5EOR - chains H and L of the 3 polymer chains in the assembly; structure by X-ray diffraction, 2.27 A resolution.

[Chain H]
Name: anti vaccinia virus A27 antibody 8E3 heavy chain
Source organism: Mus musculus
Notes: antibody fragment or engineered binder
Amino-acid sequence (215 residues; each row starts with the number of its first residue):
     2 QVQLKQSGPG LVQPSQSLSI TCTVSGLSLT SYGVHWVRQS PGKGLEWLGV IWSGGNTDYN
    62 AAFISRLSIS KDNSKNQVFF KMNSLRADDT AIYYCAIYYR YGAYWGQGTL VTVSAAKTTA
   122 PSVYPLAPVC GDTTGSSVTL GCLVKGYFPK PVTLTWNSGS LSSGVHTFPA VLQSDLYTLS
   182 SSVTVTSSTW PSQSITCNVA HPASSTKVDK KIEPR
Unresolved in the structure: 134
Disulfides: Cys-23/Cys-96, Cys-143/Cys-198
Ion coordination: Na+: Tyr-33, Ile-52

[Chain L]
Name: anti vaccinia virus A27 antibody 8E3 light chain
Source organism: Mus musculus
Notes: antibody fragment or engineered binder
Amino-acid sequence (217 residues; row label = number of the first residue in the row):
     2 QLVLTQSSSA SFSLGASAKL TCTLSSQHST YTIDWYQQQP LKPPKYVMEL RRDGSHNTGD
    62 GIPDRFSGSS SGADRYLSIS NIQPEDEAIY ICGVGDTIKE QFVYVFGGGT KVTVLGQPKS
   122 TPTLTVFPPS SEELKENKAT LVCLISNFSP SGVTVAWKAN GTPITQGVDT SNPTKEGNKF
   182 MASSFLHLTS DQWRSHNSFT CQVTHEGDTV EKSLSPA
Disulfides: Cys-23/Cys-93, Cys-144/Cys-202

[How chain H and chain L interact]
Contacting residue pairs (66; chain H residue first):
  His-36(H) / Phe-103(L)
  Gln-40(H) / Gln-39(L)  hydrogen bond
  Leu-46(H) / Pro-45(L)  hydrophobic
  Leu-46(H) / Ile-92(L)  hydrophobic
  Leu-46(H) / Phe-107(L)
  Trp-48(H) / Phe-103(L)
  Trp-48(H) / Val-104(L)  hydrophobic
  Trp-48(H) / Tyr-105(L)
  Trp-48(H) / Phe-107(L)  hydrophobic
  Trp-53(H) / Phe-103(L)  hydrophobic
  Asp-59(H) / Gln-102(L)
  Asp-59(H) / Phe-103(L)  hydrogen bond (side chain-backbone)
  Ile-93(H) / Leu-42(L)  hydrophobic
  Tyr-95(H) / Leu-42(L)
  Tyr-95(H) / Lys-43(L)  hydrogen bond (side chain-backbone)
  Tyr-95(H) / Pro-44(L)
  Tyr-99(H) / Tyr-37(L)  hydrogen bond
  Tyr-102(H) / Tyr-47(L)
  Tyr-102(H) / Glu-50(L)
  Tyr-102(H) / Asn-58(L)
  Tyr-102(H) / Gly-60(L)
  Gly-103(H) / Tyr-47(L)
  Ala-104(H) / Tyr-47(L)
  Trp-106(H) / Tyr-37(L)  hydrophobic
  Trp-106(H) / Pro-44(L)  hydrophobic
  Trp-106(H) / Pro-45(L)  hydrogen bond (side chain-backbone)
  Tyr-125(H) / Ser-131(L)
  Tyr-125(H) / Glu-133(L)
  Tyr-125(H) / Glu-134(L)
  Tyr-125(H) / Glu-137(L)  hydrogen bond
  Pro-126(H) / Ser-131(L)
  Pro-126(H) / Glu-133(L)
  Leu-127(H) / Phe-128(L)  hydrophobic
  Ala-128(H) / Phe-128(L)
  Val-130(H) / Pro-129(L)
  Val-130(H) / Leu-215(L)  hydrophobic
  Thr-140(H) / Thr-126(L)
  Thr-140(H) / Phe-128(L)
  Leu-141(H) / Phe-128(L)
  Gly-142(H) / Phe-128(L)
  Leu-144(H) / Thr-141(L)
  Leu-144(H) / Phe-186(L)  hydrophobic
  Lys-146(H) / Glu-134(L)  salt bridge
  Lys-146(H) / Thr-141(L)
  His-167(H) / Glu-177(L)  salt bridge
  His-167(H) / Met-182(L)
  Phe-169(H) / Leu-145(L)  hydrophobic
  Phe-169(H) / Ile-146(L)
  Phe-169(H) / Met-182(L)  hydrophobic
  Phe-169(H) / Ala-183(L)
  Phe-169(H) / Ser-184(L)
  Pro-170(H) / Thr-175(L)
  Val-172(H) / Asp-170(L)
  Val-172(H) / Thr-171(L)
  Val-172(H) / Phe-186(L)  hydrophobic
  Gln-174(H) / Val-169(L)  hydrogen bond (side chain-backbone)
  Gln-174(H) / Asp-170(L)  hydrogen bond
  Thr-179(H) / Phe-186(L)
  Thr-179(H) / His-188(L)
  Ser-181(H) / Val-143(L)
  Ser-181(H) / Leu-145(L)
  Ser-181(H) / Phe-186(L)
  Ser-183(H) / Leu-145(L)
  Arg-216(H) / Pro-129(L)
  Arg-216(H) / Pro-130(L)  hydrogen bond (side chain-backbone)
  Arg-216(H) / Ser-131(L)
Other interface residues (no listed pair), chain H (40 interface residues in all): Val-38, Glu-47, Val-51, Gly-107, Pro-129, Val-166, Leu-173, Leu-180
Other interface residues (no listed pair), chain L (46 interface residues in all): Arg-52, Thr-59, Val-127, Ser-132, Lys-139, Ser-147, Ser-172

[Summary]
The interface between chain H and chain L involves 40 residues on one side and 46 on the other, with 9
hydrogen bonds and 2 salt bridges. Polar contacts include Lys-146(H)/Glu-134(L), His-167(H)/Glu-177(L) and
Gln-40(H)/Gln-39(L). Tyr-33(H) and Ile-52(H) form the Na+ site.
Chain H is anti vaccinia virus A27 antibody 8E3 heavy chain and chain L is anti vaccinia virus A27 antibody
8E3 light chain, both from Mus musculus; the structure, Structure of the murine antibody Fab 8E3 bound to the
vaccinia virus A27 peptide 101-110, was determined by X-ray diffraction.
